Entry 3WV7 (X-ray diffraction, 1.60 A resolution); this record covers chains B and C of the 3 polymer chains in the assembly.

[Chain B (and C)]
Protein: Hmd co-occurring protein HcgE
Source organism: Methanothermobacter marburgensis
Notes: EC 2.7.7.-; chain C of this document is another copy of the same molecule, construct and numbering; everything in this record applies to it too
UniProtKB: D9PY12 (D9PY12_METTM); residue numbers follow UniProt; this construct covers 1-212
Chain sequence (218 residues; numbered 1 to 218; the number before each row is that of its first residue):
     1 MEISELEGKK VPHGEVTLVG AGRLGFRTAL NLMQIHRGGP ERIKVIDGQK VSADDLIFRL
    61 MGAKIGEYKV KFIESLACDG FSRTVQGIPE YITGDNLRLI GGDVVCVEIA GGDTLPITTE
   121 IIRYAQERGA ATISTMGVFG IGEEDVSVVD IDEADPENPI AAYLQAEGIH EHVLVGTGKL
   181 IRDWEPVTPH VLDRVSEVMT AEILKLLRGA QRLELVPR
Disordered / not traced: 1-9, 211-218
Differences from the reference sequence: expression tag (213-218)
From the paper describing this entry:
  - catalytic residues: Arg23, His36 (proposed by the authors, not directly observed)

[Chain B / chain C interface]
Contacting residue pairs (39; chain B residue first):
  Lys10(B) - Phe139(C)
  Lys10(B) - Leu180(C)
  Lys10(B) - Ile181(C)  hydrogen bond (side chain-backbone)
  Lys10(B) - Asp183(C)  hydrogen bond (side chain-backbone)
  Lys10(B) - Trp184(C)
  Lys10(B) - Glu185(C)  hydrogen bond (side chain-backbone)
  Asn31(B) - Pro189(C)
  Met33(B) - Leu56(C)  hydrophobic
  Gln34(B) - Arg27(C)  hydrogen bond
  Gln34(B) - Pro189(C)
  Ile35(B) - Pro186(C)  hydrophobic
  Ile35(B) - Val187(C)
  His36(B) - Arg23(C)  hydrogen bond
  His36(B) - Pro186(C)
  His36(B) - Val187(C)  hydrogen bond (backbone-backbone)
  Arg37(B) - Gly111(C)
  Arg37(B) - Phe139(C)
  Arg37(B) - Ile181(C)
  Arg37(B) - Pro186(C)
  Gly38(B) - Pro186(C)
  Leu76(B) - Leu56(C)
  Leu76(B) - Arg59(C)  hydrogen bond (backbone-side chain)
  Leu76(B) - Leu60(C)  hydrophobic
  Cys78(B) - Ala53(C)  hydrophobic
  Cys78(B) - Arg59(C)
  Gly80(B) - Ala53(C)
  Gly80(B) - Asp54(C)
  Phe81(B) - Ala53(C)
  Phe81(B) - Asp54(C)
  Phe81(B) - Arg59(C)
  Ser82(B) - Asp54(C)  hydrogen bond (backbone-side chain)
  Glu197(B) - His190(C)  salt bridge
  Ala201(B) - Ile141(C)
  Leu204(B) - Ile141(C)  hydrophobic
  Leu204(B) - Trp184(C)
  Leu204(B) - Pro186(C)  hydrophobic
  Leu204(B) - Thr188(C)
  Lys205(B) - Ile141(C)
  Arg208(B) - Trp184(C)
Interface residues without a listed pair, chain B (22 interface residues in all): Gly39, Ser75, Ala77, Val198
Interface residues without a listed pair, chain C (23 interface residues in all): Ile57, Glu143, Arg182

[In short]
22 residues of chain B and 23 residues of chain C are in contact, with 8 hydrogen bonds and 1 salt bridge.
Polar contacts include Glu197(B)-His190(C), Lys10(B)-Ile181(C) and Lys10(B)-Asp183(C). The paper reports
catalytic residues Arg23(B) and His36(B).
Chain B and chain C are both Hmd co-occurring protein HcgE (Methanothermobacter marburgensis); the structure,
HcgE from Methanothermobacter marburgensis, was determined by X-ray diffraction together with 3WV8, 3WV9, 3WVA
and 3WVC from the same study.
